Entry 4Z30 (X-ray diffraction, 2.71 A resolution); this record covers chain A.

== Chain A ==
Molecule: Roquin-2
Organism: Homo sapiens
Reference sequence: Q9HBD1 (RC3H2_HUMAN); residue numbers follow UniProt; this construct covers 87-404
Sequence (325 residues; each row starts with the number of its first residue):
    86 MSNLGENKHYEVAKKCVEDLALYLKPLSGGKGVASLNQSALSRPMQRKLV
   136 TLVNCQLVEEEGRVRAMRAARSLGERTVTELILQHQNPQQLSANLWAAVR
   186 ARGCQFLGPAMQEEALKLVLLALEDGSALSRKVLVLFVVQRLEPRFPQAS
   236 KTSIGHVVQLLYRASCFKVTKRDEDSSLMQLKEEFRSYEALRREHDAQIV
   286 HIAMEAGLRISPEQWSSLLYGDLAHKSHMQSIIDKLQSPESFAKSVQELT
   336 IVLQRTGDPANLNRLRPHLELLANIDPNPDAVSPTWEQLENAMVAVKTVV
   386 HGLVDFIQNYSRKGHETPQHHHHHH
Unresolved in the structure: 86-90, 112-123, 397-410
Construct notes: engineered mutation M86; expression tag (405-410)
Swiss-Prot annotation at these positions:
  - mutagenesis: Q244 to R248 (Abolishes binding to CDE RNA but not dsRNA), S323 (S323E: Decreases dsRNA-binding)
Reported in the primary citation:
  - conformationally variable residues (domain motion): S323
  - mutagenesis - Q244A/Y247A/R248E/S323E (Kd 590 nM): decreased binding to Tnf23 RNA duplex
  - post-translational modification sites: S323 (citing earlier work)

== Overview ==
UniProt lists 6 mutagenesis sites. The paper reports that Q244A/Y247A/R248E/S323E reduce binding to Tnf23 RNA
duplex; a modification site at S323.
Chain A is Roquin-2 (Homo sapiens); the structure, Crystal structure of the ROQ domain of human Roquin-2, was
determined by X-ray diffraction (same publication as 4Z31).
